PDB entry 1SE3 | X-ray diffraction, 2.30 A resolution | chain A

[Chain A]
Molecule: Staphylococcal enterotoxin B
Source organism: Staphylococcus aureus
Reference sequence: P01552 (ETXB_STAAU); residues 1-239 here correspond to UniProt positions 28-266 (UniProt number = residue number + 27)
Amino-acid sequence (239 residues; each row starts with the number of its first residue):
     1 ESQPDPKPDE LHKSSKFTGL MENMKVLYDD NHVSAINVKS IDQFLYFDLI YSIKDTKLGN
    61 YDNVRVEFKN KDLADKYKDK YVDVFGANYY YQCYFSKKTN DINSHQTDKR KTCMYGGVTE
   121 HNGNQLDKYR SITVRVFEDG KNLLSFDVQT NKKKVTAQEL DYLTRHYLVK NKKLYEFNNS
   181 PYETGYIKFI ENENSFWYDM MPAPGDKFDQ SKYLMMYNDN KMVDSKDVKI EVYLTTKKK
Disulfides: C93-C113

[Summary]
Chain A is Staphylococcal enterotoxin B (Staphylococcus aureus); the structure, Staphylococcal enterotoxin B
complexed with GM3 trisaccharide, was determined by X-ray diffraction (same publication as 1SE4 and 1SE2).
